7QWZ - chains B and A; structure by electron microscopy, 3.70 A resolution.

# Chain B (and A)
Molecule: Major capsid protein
Organism: Saccharomyces cerevisiae virus L-BC (La)
Notes: chain A of this document is another copy of the same molecule, construct and numbering; everything in this record applies to it too
UniProt: Q87026 (GAG_SCVLB); residue numbers follow UniProt; this construct covers 1-697
Chain sequence (697 residues; each row starts with the number of its first residue):
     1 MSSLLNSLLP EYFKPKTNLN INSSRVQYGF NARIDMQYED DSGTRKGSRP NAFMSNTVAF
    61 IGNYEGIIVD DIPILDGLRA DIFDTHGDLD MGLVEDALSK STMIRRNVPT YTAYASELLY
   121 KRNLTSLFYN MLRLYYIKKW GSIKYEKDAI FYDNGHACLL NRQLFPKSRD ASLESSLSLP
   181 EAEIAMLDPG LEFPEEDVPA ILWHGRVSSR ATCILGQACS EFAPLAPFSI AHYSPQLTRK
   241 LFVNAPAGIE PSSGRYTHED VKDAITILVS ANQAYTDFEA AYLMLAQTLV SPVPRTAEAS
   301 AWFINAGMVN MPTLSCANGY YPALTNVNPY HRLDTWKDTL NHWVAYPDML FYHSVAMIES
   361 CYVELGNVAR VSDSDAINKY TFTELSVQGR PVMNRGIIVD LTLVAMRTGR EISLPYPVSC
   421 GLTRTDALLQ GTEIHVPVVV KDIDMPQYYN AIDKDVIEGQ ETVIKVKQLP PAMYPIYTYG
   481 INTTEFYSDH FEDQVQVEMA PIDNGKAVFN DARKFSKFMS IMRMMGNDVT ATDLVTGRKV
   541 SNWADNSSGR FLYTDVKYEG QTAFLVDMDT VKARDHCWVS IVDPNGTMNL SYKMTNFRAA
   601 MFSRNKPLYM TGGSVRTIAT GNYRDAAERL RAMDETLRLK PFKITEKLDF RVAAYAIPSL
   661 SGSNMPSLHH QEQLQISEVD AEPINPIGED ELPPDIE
Not modelled in the structure: 659-697

# Chain B / chain A interface
Contacting residue pairs - 37 pairs, chain B then chain A:
  Asp-70(B) / Thr-611(A)
  Ile-72(B) / Gly-612(A)
  Pro-73(B) / Gly-612(A)
  Pro-73(B) / Gly-613(A)
  Asp-84(B) / Arg-616(A)  salt bridge
  Asp-84(B) / Asn-622(A)
  Thr-85(B) / Asp-625(A)
  His-86(B) / Asn-622(A)
  Asp-88(B) / Arg-616(A)
  Asp-90(B) / Arg-616(A)  salt bridge
  Asp-90(B) / Tyr-623(A)
  Gly-92(B) / Tyr-623(A)  hydrogen bond (backbone-side chain)
  Leu-93(B) / Tyr-623(A)  hydrophobic
  Leu-93(B) / Ala-626(A)  hydrophobic
  Arg-106(B) / Arg-206(A)
  Pro-109(B) / Asp-263(A)
  Pro-109(B) / Ile-267(A)  hydrophobic
  Thr-110(B) / Asp-263(A)  hydrogen bond
  Ala-113(B) / Glu-259(A)
  Tyr-114(B) / Thr-257(A)  hydrogen bond
  Tyr-114(B) / Glu-259(A)
  Tyr-114(B) / Asp-260(A)  hydrogen bond
  Ser-116(B) / Lys-262(A)  hydrogen bond
  Glu-117(B) / Tyr-135(A)  hydrogen bond
  Glu-117(B) / Lys-139(A)  salt bridge
  Glu-117(B) / His-258(A)  salt bridge
  Glu-117(B) / Lys-262(A)  salt bridge
  Tyr-120(B) / Ala-345(A)
  Tyr-120(B) / Tyr-346(A)
  Tyr-120(B) / Gly-612(A)
  Lys-121(B) / Asn-18(A)
  Phe-193(B) / Arg-210(A)
  Arg-390(B) / Lys-14(A)
  Arg-390(B) / Lys-16(A)  hydrogen bond (backbone-side chain)
  Val-392(B) / Met-610(A)
  Met-393(B) / Tyr-609(A)  hydrogen bond
  Glu-635(B) / Ser-614(A)  hydrogen bond
Other interface residues (no listed pair), chain B (31 interface residues in all): Asp-71, Asp-81, Leu-89, Met-91, Glu-384, Pro-391, Asp-625
Other interface residues (no listed pair), chain A (33 interface residues in all): Thr-17, Val-344, Pro-347, Arg-598, Arg-631, Ile-657

# Summary
Chain B and chain A form an interface of 31 and 33 residues respectively, with 9 hydrogen bonds and 5 salt
bridges. Polar pairs include Asp-84(B)/Arg-616(A), Asp-90(B)/Arg-616(A) and Glu-117(B)/Lys-139(A).
Chain B and chain A are both Major capsid protein (Saccharomyces cerevisiae virus L-BC (La)); the structure,
Full capsid of Saccharomyces cerevisiae virus L-BCLa, was determined by electron microscopy together with
7ZTS, 7QWX and 7ZUF from the same study.
